4J8U - chains C and J of the 10 polymer chains in the assembly; structure by X-ray diffraction, 2.38 A resolution.

== Chain C ==
Name: Histone H2A type 1
From: Xenopus laevis
UniProt: P06897 (H2A1_XENLA); aligned to UniProt positions 2-129 over residues 1-128 (the alignment contains insertions or deletions, so no single offset holds)
Chain sequence (128 residues; each row starts with the number of its first residue):
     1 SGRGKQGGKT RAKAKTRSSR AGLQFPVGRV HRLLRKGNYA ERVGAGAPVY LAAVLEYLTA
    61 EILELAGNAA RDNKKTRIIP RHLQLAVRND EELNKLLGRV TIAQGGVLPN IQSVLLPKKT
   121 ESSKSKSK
Disordered / not traced: 1-13, 120-128
Sequence notes: conflict Arg99 (Gly100 in P06897), Ser123 (Ala124 in P06897)
Small-molecule neighbours: ELJ (chlorido(eta-6-p-cymene)(N-phenyl-2-pyridinecarbothioamide)osmium(II)): Leu33, Lys36, Gly37, Tyr39
Curated features (UniProtKB/Swiss-Prot):
  - modified residue: Ser1 (N-acetylserine), Lys5 (N6-(2-hydroxyisobutyryl)lysine), Lys9 (N6-(2-hydroxyisobutyryl)lysine), Lys36 (N6-(2-hydroxyisobutyryl)lysine), Lys74 (N6-(2-hydroxyisobutyryl)lysine), Lys75 (N6-(2-hydroxyisobutyryl)lysine), Lys95 (N6-(2-hydroxyisobutyryl)lysine), Gln104 (N5-methylglutamine), Lys118 (N6-(2-hydroxyisobutyryl)lysine)
  - cross-link (Glycyl lysine isopeptide (Lys-Gly)): Lys13 (interchain with G-Cter in ubiquitin), Lys15 (interchain with G-Cter in ubiquitin), Lys119 (interchain with G-Cter in ubiquitin)

== Chain J ==
Molecule: 145-nt DNA strand
Sequence (145 nucleotides; row label = number of the first residue in the row; numbers below 1 keep their minus sign (DA-72 is residue -72)):
   -72 ATCAATATCC ACCTGCAGAT ACTACCAAAA GTGTATTTGG AAACTGCTCC ATCAAAAGGC
   -12 ATGTTCAGCT GATTCAGCTG AACATGCCTT TTGATGGAGC AGTTTCCAAA TACACTTTTG
    48 GTAGTATCTG CAGGTGGATA TTGAT

== How chain C and chain J interact ==
Residue-residue contacts - 14 pairs, chain C then chain J:
  Arg29(C) - DG47(J)  hydrogen bond to the phosphate
  Arg29(C) - DG48(J)  salt bridge to the phosphate
  Arg35(C) - DT38(J)  salt bridge to the phosphate
  Arg42(C) - DA37(J)  sugar contact
  Arg42(C) - DT38(J)  phosphate contact
  Val43(C) - DA37(J)  phosphate contact
  Val43(C) - DT38(J)  hydrogen bond to the phosphate
  Gly44(C) - DA37(J)  phosphate contact
  Ala45(C) - DA37(J)  hydrogen bond to the phosphate
  Lys75(C) - DC58(J)  phosphate contact
  Thr76(C) - DG57(J)  sugar contact
  Thr76(C) - DC58(J)  hydrogen bond to the phosphate
  Arg77(C) - DG57(J)  hydrogen bond to the sugar
  Arg77(C) - DC58(J)  hydrogen bond to the phosphate
Other interface residues (no listed pair), chain C (11 interface residues in all): Glu41, Lys74
Other interface residues (no listed pair), chain J (7 interface residues in all): DA59

== Summary ==
The interface between chain C and chain J involves 11 residues on one side and 7 on the other; the contacts
include 6 hydrogen bonds and 2 salt bridges. Among the polar pairs are Arg77(C)-DG57(J), Arg29(C)-DG47(J) and
Val43(C)-DT38(J). Ligands of chain C: compound ELJ.
Chain C is Histone H2A type 1 (Xenopus laevis) and chain J is a 145-nt DNA strand; the structure, X-ray
structure of NCP145 with chlorido(eta-6-p-cymene)(N-phenyl-2-pyridinecarbothioamide)osmium(II), was determined
by X-ray diffraction (same publication as 4J8V, 4J8X and 4J8W).
